Entry 1Q3U (X-ray diffraction, 2.90 A resolution); this record covers chains G and F of the 8 polymer chains in the assembly.

[Chain G]
Molecule: loxP DNA
Sequence (37 nucleotides; row label = number of the first residue in the row):
   100 CGATAACXTCGTATAATGTATGCTATACGAAGTTATC
Modified positions: UMP (2'-deoxyuridine 5'-monophosphate) at position 107

[Chain F]
Molecule: Cre recombinase
From: Enterobacteria phage P1
UniProt: P06956 (RECR_BPP1); residues 1-343 here = UniProt positions 1-343
Amino-acid sequence (347 residues; numbered -3 to 343; the number before each row is that of its first residue; numbers below 1 keep their minus sign (Phe-3 is residue -3)):
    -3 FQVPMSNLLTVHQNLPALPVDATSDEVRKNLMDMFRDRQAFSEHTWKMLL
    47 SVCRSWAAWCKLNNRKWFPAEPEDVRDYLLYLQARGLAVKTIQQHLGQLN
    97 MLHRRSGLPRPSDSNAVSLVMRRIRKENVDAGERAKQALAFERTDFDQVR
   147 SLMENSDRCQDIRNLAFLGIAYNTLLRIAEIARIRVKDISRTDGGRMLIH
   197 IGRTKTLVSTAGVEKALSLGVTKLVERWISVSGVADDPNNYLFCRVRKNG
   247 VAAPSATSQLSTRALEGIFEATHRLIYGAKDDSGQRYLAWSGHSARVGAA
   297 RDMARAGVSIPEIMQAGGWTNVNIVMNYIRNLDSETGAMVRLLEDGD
Unresolved in the structure: -3 to 19, 342-343
Differences from the reference sequence: cloning artifact (-3 to 0)
UniProt features mapped onto this chain:
  - active site: Arg173, His289, Arg292, Trp315, Tyr324 (O-(3'-phospho-DNA)-tyrosine intermediate)
What the authors report for this chain:
  - catalytic residues: Arg173, Arg292, Tyr324
  - catalytic residues: His289 (proposed by the authors, not directly observed)
  - binding site for loxP DNA: Lys86, Arg173, Lys201, Arg292, Tyr324
  - binding site for loxP DNA (chain G): Trp315
  - binding site for loxP DNA: Arg100, Arg121
  - catalytic residues: Lys201 (citing earlier work)

[Interface between chain G and chain F]
Pairs across the interface (60; chain G residue first):
  DT103(G) with Lys244(F), hydrogen bond to the base
  DA104(G) with Lys244(F), sugar contact
  DA105(G) with Arg154(F), salt bridge to the phosphate; Gln156(F), phosphate contact; Arg241(F), base contact; Val242(F), sugar contact; Arg243(F), sugar contact; Lys244(F), sugar contact
  DC106(G) with Gln156(F), phosphate contact; Arg159(F), salt bridge to the phosphate; Arg241(F), phosphate contact; Val242(F), hydrogen bond to the phosphate
  UMP_107(G) with Arg241(F), sugar contact; Gln255(F), phosphate contact; Leu256(F), phosphate contact; Ser257(F), hydrogen bond to the phosphate; Ala260(F), phosphate contact
  DT108(G) with Ser257(F), base contact; Arg259(F), base contact
  DC109(G) with Arg259(F), base contact
  DT111(G) with Met44(F), base contact; Ser47(F), hydrogen bond to the phosphate; Arg50(F), salt bridge to the phosphate
  DA112(G) with Met44(F), base contact; Arg81(F), salt bridge to the phosphate; Leu83(F), phosphate contact; Thr87(F), sugar contact; Arg282(F), hydrogen bond to the base
  DT113(G) with Met44(F), base contact; Leu83(F), phosphate contact; Ala84(F), hydrogen bond to the phosphate; Thr87(F), hydrogen bond to the phosphate; Gln90(F), base contact; Arg282(F), hydrogen bond to the sugar
  DA114(G) with Lys86(F), phosphate contact; Gln90(F), base contact; Ala131(F), phosphate contact; Lys132(F), hydrogen bond to the phosphate; Tyr283(F), sugar contact
  DA115(G) with Lys86(F), base contact; Gln133(F), phosphate contact; Lys201(F), hydrogen bond to the base; Ile320(F), sugar contact; Tyr324(F), hydrogen bond to the phosphate
  DT116(G) with Arg173(F), salt bridge to the phosphate; Lys201(F), hydrogen bond to the sugar; Thr202(F), sugar contact; Arg292(F), salt bridge to the phosphate; Trp315(F), hydrogen bond to the phosphate; Ile320(F), phosphate contact; Tyr324(F), hydrogen bond to the phosphate
  DG117(G) with Gly314(F), phosphate contact; Trp315(F), phosphate contact; Thr316(F), hydrogen bond to the phosphate; Asn317(F), sugar contact
  DT118(G) with Thr316(F), phosphate contact; Asn317(F), base contact; Asn319(F), base contact
  DC122(G) with Arg118(F), sugar contact
  DT123(G) with Lys122(F), salt bridge to the phosphate
Other interface residues (no listed pair), chain G (19 interface residues in all): DA102, DG110
Other interface residues (no listed pair), chain F (43 interface residues in all): Lys43, Arg130, Cys240, His289

[In short]
The interface between chain G and chain F involves 19 residues on one side and 43 on the other, with 15
hydrogen bonds and 7 salt bridges. Polar pairs include DT103(G)-Lys244(F), DA112(G)-Arg282(F) and
DA115(G)-Lys201(F). The paper reports catalytic residues Arg173(F), Arg292(F) and Tyr324(F) among others; a
binding site for loxP DNA at Lys86(F), Arg173(F) and Lys201(F) among others.
Here chain G is loxP DNA and chain F is Cre recombinase (Enterobacteria phage P1). Entry 1Q3U (Crystal
structure of a wild-type Cre recombinase-loxP synapse: pre-cleavage complex) was determined by X-ray
diffraction, deposited together with 1NZB, 1OUQ and 1Q3V.
